Entry 6HCT (X-ray diffraction, 3.09 A resolution); this record covers chains A and C of the 7 polymer chains in the assembly.

# Chain A
Molecule: 19-nt RNA strand
Sequence (19 nucleotides; row label = number of the first residue in the row):
     1 GCCGAUGAAUGCAUGAAGC

# Chain C
Protein: 50S ribosomal protein L7Ae
Organism: Archaeoglobus fulgidus (strain ATCC 49558 / VC-16 / DSM 4304 / JCM 9628 / NBRC 100126)
UniProtKB: O29494 (RL7A_ARCFU); numbering as in UniProt (aligned over 2-117)
Amino-acid sequence (117 residues; each row starts with the number of its first residue):
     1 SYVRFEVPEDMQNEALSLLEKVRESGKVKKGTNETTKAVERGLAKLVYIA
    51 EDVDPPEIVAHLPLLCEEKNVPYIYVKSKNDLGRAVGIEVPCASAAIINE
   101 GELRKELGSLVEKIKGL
Sequence notes: expression tag (1)
What the authors report for this chain:
  - binding site for the 19-nt RNA strand: Asn-33, Glu-34, Lys-37, Arg-41

# How chain A and chain C interact
Pairs across the interface (23):
  G4(A) / Glu-89(C)  hydrogen bond to the base
  G4(A) / Val-90(C)  base contact
  A5(A) / Lys-30(C)  base contact
  A5(A) / Gly-31(C)  sugar contact
  A5(A) / Ile-88(C)  sugar contact
  A5(A) / Val-90(C)  base contact
  A5(A) / Pro-91(C)  hydrogen bond to the sugar
  A5(A) / Cys-92(C)  sugar contact
  U6(A) / Gly-31(C)  phosphate contact
  U6(A) / Thr-32(C)  hydrogen bond to the phosphate
  U6(A) / Asp-52(C)  base contact
  U6(A) / Val-53(C)  base contact
  U6(A) / Asp-54(C)  hydrogen bond to the base
  U6(A) / Ile-58(C)  base contact
  U6(A) / Lys-79(C)  base contact
  U6(A) / Pro-91(C)  phosphate contact
  U6(A) / Cys-92(C)  phosphate contact
  U6(A) / Ala-93(C)  hydrogen bond to the phosphate
  G7(A) / Lys-30(C)  hydrogen bond to the base
  G7(A) / Gly-31(C)  base contact
  G7(A) / Thr-32(C)  base contact
  G7(A) / Asn-33(C)  hydrogen bond to the base
  G7(A) / Glu-34(C)  hydrogen bond to the base
Also at the interface, not in a pair above, chain C (17 interface residues in all): Pro-55

# Summary
4 residues of chain A face 17 of chain C across their interface; the contacts include 8 hydrogen bonds. Polar
contacts include G4(A)/Glu-89(C), U6(A)/Asp-54(C) and G7(A)/Lys-30(C). From the paper: a binding site for the
19-nt RNA strand at Asn-33(C), Glu-34(C) and Lys-37(C) among others.
Chain A is a 19-nt RNA strand and chain C is 50S ribosomal protein L7Ae (Archaeoglobus fulgidus (strain ATCC
49558 / VC-16 / DSM 4304 / JCM 9628 / NBRC 100126)); the structure, Crystal structure of Archeoglobus fulgidus
L7Ae bound to its cognate UTR k-turn, was determined by X-ray diffraction.
